Entry 8B7A (X-ray diffraction, 2.25 A resolution); this record covers chains B and F of the 6 polymer chains in the assembly.

== Chain B ==
Protein: Tubulin beta-2B chain
From: Bos taurus
UniProt: Q6B856 (TBB2B_BOVIN); the author numbering skips numbers that UniProt does not, so the offset changes along the chain: 1-42 = UniProt 1-42; 45-360 = UniProt 43-358; 369-455 = UniProt 359-445
Amino-acid sequence (445 residues; row label = number of the first residue in the row; note: 10 numbers in that range are skipped by the numbering (no residue carries them; nothing is unmodelled there)):
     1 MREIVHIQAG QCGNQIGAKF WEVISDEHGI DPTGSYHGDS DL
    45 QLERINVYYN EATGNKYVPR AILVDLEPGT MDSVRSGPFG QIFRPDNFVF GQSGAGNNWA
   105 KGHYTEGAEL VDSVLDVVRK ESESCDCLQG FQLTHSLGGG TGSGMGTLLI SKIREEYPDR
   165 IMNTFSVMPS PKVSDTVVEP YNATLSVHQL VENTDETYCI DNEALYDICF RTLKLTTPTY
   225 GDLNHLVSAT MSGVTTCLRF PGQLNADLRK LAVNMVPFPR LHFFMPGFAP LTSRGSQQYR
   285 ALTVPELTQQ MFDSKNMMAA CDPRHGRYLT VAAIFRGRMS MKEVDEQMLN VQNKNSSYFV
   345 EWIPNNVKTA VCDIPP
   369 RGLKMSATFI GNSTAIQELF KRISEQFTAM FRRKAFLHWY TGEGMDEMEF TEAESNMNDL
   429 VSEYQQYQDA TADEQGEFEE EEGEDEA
Disordered / not traced: 278-281, 439-455
Swiss-Prot annotation at these positions:
  - motif: Met1 to Ile4 (MREI motif)
  - binding site (GTP): Gln11, Glu71, Ser140, Gly144, Thr145, Gly146, Asn206, Asn228
  - binding site (Mg(2+)): Glu71
  - modified residue: Ser40 (Phosphoserine), Thr57 (Phosphothreonine), Lys60 (N6-acetyllysine), Ser174 (Phosphoserine), Thr287 (Phosphothreonine), Thr292 (Phosphothreonine), Arg320 (Omega-N-methylarginine), Glu448 (5-glutamyl polyglutamate)
  - cross-link (Glycyl lysine isopeptide (Lys-Gly)): Lys60 (interchain with G-Cter in ubiquitin), Lys326 (interchain with G-Cter in ubiquitin)
Ion coordination: Mg2+: Gln11 (together with GDP); Ca2+ near Glu113 (its only coordinating residue here)
Small-molecule neighbours: GDP (guanosine-5'-diphosphate): Gly10, Gln11, Cys12, Gln15, Ile16, Asp69, Ala99, Asn101, Ser140, Gly142, Gly143, Gly144, Thr145, Gly146, Ser147, Val171, Pro173, Val177, Asp179, Glu183, Asn206, Leu209, Tyr224, Leu227, Asn228
Reported in the primary citation:
  - binding site for the ligand Q0F: Gly100, Asn101, Asn102, Lys105, Val181

== Chain F ==
Protein: Tubulin tyrosine ligase
From: Gallus gallus
UniProt: A0A8V0Z8P0 (A0A8V0Z8P0_CHICK); aligned to UniProt positions 1-378 over residues 1-378 (the alignment contains insertions or deletions, so no single offset holds)
Amino-acid sequence (384 residues; each row starts with the number of its first residue):
     1 MYTFVVRDEN SSVYAEVSRL LLATGQWKRL RKDNPRFNLM LGERNRLPFG RLGHEPGLVQ
    61 LVNYYRGADK LCRKASLVKL IKTSPELSES CTWFPESYVI YPTNLKTPVA PAQNGIRHLI
   121 NNTRTDEREV FLAAYNRRRE GREGNVWIAK SSAGAKGEGI LISSEASELL DFIDEQGQVH
   181 VIQKYLEKPL LLEPGHRKFD IRSWVLVDHL YNIYLYREGV LRTSSEPYNS ANFQDKTCHL
   241 TNHCIQKEYS KNYGRYEEGN EMFFEEFNQY LMDALNTTLE NSILLQIKHI IRSCLMCIEP
   301 AISTKHLHYQ SFQLFGFDFM VDEELKVWLI EVNGAPACAQ KLYAELCQGI VDVAISSVFP
   361 LADTGQKTSQ PTSIFIKLHH HHHH
Disordered / not traced: 103-125, 152-158, 176-178, 232-234, 363-372, 381-384
Construct notes: expression tag (379-384)
Ion coordination: Mg2+: Glu331 (together with AMP-PCP)
Small-molecule neighbours: AMP-PCP (ACP; phosphomethylphosphonic acid adenylate ester): Lys74, Pro95, Ile148, Lys150, Gln183, Lys184, Tyr185, Leu186, Lys198, Asp200, Arg202, Arg222, His239, Leu240, Thr241, Asn242, Asp318, Met320, Ile330, Glu331, Asn333

== Interface between chain B and chain F ==
Residue-residue contacts - 10 pairs, chain B then chain F:
  Arg311(B) with Arg31(F)
  Leu333(B) with Pro56(F); Gly57(F)
  Gln336(B) with Arg36(F), hydrogen bond
  Asn337(B) with Arg36(F), hydrogen bond; Gly57(F), hydrogen bond (side chain-backbone); Leu58(F)
  Ser340(B) with Asn34(F), hydrogen bond
  Glu345(B) with Arg31(F), salt bridge
  Asn349(B) with Arg36(F)
Other interface residues (no listed pair), chain B (8 interface residues in all): Ser341
Other interface residues (no listed pair), chain F (9 interface residues in all): Thr3, Lys28, Leu30

== Summary ==
The interface between chain B and chain F involves 8 residues on one side and 9 on the other; the contacts
include 4 hydrogen bonds and 1 salt bridge. Among the polar pairs are Glu345(B)-Arg31(F), Gln336(B)-Arg36(F)
and Asn337(B)-Arg36(F). From the paper: a binding site for the ligand Q0F at Gly100(B), Asn101(B) and
Asn102(B) among others.
Chain B is Tubulin beta-2B chain (Bos taurus) and chain F is Tubulin tyrosine ligase (Gallus gallus); the
structure, Tubulin - maytansinoid - 4 complex, was determined by X-ray diffraction (same publication as 8B7B
and 8B7C).
